Entry 6CEB (electron microscopy, 4.70 A resolution (low resolution: residue-level contacts below are approximate; hydrogen-bond / salt-bridge calls are withheld)); this record covers chains B and L of the 8 polymer chains in the assembly.

[Chain B]
Name: Insulin receptor
Organism: Homo sapiens
Notes: EC 2.7.10.1; fragment: Ectodomain residues 28-944
Reference sequence: P06213 (INSR_HUMAN), isoform P06213-2; residues 1-917 here correspond to UniProt positions 28-944 (UniProt number = residue number + 27)
Amino-acid sequence (917 residues; row label = number of the first residue in the row):
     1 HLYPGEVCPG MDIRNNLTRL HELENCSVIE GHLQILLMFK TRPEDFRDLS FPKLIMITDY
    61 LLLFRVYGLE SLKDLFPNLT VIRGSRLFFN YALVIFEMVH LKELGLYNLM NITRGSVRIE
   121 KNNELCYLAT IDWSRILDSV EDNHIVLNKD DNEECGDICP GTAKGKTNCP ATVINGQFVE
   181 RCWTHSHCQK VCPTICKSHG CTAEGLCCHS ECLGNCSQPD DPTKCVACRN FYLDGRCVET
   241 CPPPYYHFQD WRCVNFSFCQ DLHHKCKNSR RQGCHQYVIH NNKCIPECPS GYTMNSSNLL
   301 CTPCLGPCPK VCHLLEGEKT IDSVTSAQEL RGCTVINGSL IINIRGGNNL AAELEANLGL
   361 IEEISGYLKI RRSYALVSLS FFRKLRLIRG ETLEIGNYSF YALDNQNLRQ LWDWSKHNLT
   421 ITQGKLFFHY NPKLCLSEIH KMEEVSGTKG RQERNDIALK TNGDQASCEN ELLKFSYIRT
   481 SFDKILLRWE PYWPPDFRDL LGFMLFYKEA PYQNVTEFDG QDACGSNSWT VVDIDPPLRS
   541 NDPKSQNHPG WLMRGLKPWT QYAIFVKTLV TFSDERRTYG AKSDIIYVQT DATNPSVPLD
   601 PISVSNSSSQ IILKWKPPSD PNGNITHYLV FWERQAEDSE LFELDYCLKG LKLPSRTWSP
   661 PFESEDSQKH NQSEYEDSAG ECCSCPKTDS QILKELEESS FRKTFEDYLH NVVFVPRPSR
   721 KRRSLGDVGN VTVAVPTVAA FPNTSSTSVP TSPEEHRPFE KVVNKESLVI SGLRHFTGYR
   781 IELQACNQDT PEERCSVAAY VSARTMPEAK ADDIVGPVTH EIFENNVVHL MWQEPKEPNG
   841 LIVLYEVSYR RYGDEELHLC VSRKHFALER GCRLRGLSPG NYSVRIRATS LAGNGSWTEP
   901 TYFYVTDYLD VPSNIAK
Not modelled in the structure: 163-167, 268-273, 307-309, 516-530, 592-917
Disulfides: Cys8-Cys26, Cys126-Cys155, Cys169-Cys188, Cys192-Cys201, Cys196-Cys207, Cys208-Cys216, Cys212-Cys225, Cys228-Cys237, Cys241-Cys253, Cys259-Cys284, Cys266-Cys274, Cys288-Cys301, Cys312-Cys333, Cys435-Cys468
Covalent attachments: N-acetylglucosamine (NAG) linked to Asn16, Asn111, Asn397; glycan linked to Asn25, Asn255, Asn418
Sequence notes: conflict His144 (Tyr171 in P06213)
Residues lining bound ligands: N-acetylglucosamine (NAG; 2-acetamido-2-deoxy-beta-D-glucopyranose): Asn108, Met110, Lys190, Asn215
Curated features (UniProtKB/Swiss-Prot):
  - region: Glu706 to Phe714 (Insulin-binding)
  - site: Phe39 (Insulin-binding)
  - modified residue: Ser373 (Phosphoserine), Tyr374 (Phosphotyrosine), Ser380 (Phosphoserine)
  - glycosylation (N-linked (GlcNAc...) asparagine): Asn16, Asn25, Asn78, Asn111, Asn215, Asn255, Asn295, Asn337, Asn397, Asn418, Asn514, Asn606, Asn624, Asn671

[Chain L]
Name: Insulin B chain
Reference sequence: P01318 (INS_SHEEP); residues 1-30 here correspond to UniProt positions 25-54 (UniProt number = residue number + 24)
Amino-acid sequence (30 residues; row label = number of the first residue in the row):
     1 FVNQHLCGSH LVEALYLVCG ERGFFYTPKA

[How chain B and chain L interact]
Residue-residue contacts (15):
  Asp12(B) - Tyr26(L)
  Arg14(B) - Phe24(L)
  Arg14(B) - Phe25(L)
  Arg14(B) - Tyr26(L)
  Asn15(B) - Arg22(L)
  Asn15(B) - Phe24(L)
  His32(B) - Tyr26(L)
  Leu37(B) - Phe24(L)
  Phe39(B) - Glu13(L)
  Phe39(B) - Tyr16(L)
  Lys40(B) - Tyr16(L)
  Arg65(B) - Ser9(L)
  Arg65(B) - Val12(L)
  Tyr67(B) - Glu13(L)
  Cys274(B) - Lys29(L)
Other interface residues (no listed pair), chain B (11 interface residues in all): Met11
Other interface residues (no listed pair), chain L (10 interface residues in all): Ala30

[Summary]
The interface between chain B and chain L involves 11 residues on one side and 10 on the other. Ligands of
chain B: N-acetylglucosamine. Covalently linked N-acetylglucosamine: at Asn16(B), Asn111(B) and Asn397(B).
Chain B is Insulin receptor (Homo sapiens) and chain L is Insulin B chain; the structure, Insulin Receptor
ectodomain in complex with two insulin molecules - C1 symmetry, was determined by electron microscopy,
deposited together with 6CE7 and 6CE9.
